PDB entry 7TMR | electron microscopy, 3.50 A resolution | chains c and o of the 31 polymer chains in the assembly

Chain c:
Name: V-type proton ATPase subunit c''
From: Saccharomyces cerevisiae
UniProtKB: P23968 (VATO_YEAST); residues 1-213 here = UniProt positions 1-213
Chain sequence (213 residues; each row starts with the number of its first residue):
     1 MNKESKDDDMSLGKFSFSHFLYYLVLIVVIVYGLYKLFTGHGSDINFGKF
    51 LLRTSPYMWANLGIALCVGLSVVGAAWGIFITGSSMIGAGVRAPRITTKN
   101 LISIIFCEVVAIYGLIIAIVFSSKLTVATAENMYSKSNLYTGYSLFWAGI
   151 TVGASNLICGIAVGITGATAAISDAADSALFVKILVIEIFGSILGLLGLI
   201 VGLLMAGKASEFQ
Not modelled in the structure: 1-15
Curated features (UniProtKB/Swiss-Prot):
  - site: E108 (Essential for proton translocation)
  - mutagenesis: E108 (E108D: Partial inactivation; E108L/Q/V: Inactivation)

Chain o:
Name: V-type proton ATPase subunit c'
From: Saccharomyces cerevisiae
UniProtKB: P32842 (VATL2_YEAST); numbering as in UniProt (aligned over 1-164)
Chain sequence (164 residues; each row starts with the number of its first residue):
     1 MSTQLASNIYAPLYAPFFGFAGCAAAMVLSCLGAAIGTAKSGIGIAGIGT
    51 FKPELIMKSLIPVVMSGILAIYGLVVAVLIAGNLSPTEDYTLFNGFMHLS
   101 CGLCVGFACLSSGYAIGMVGDVGVRKYMHQPRLFVGIVLILIFSEVLGLY
   151 GMIVALILNTRGSE
Not modelled in the structure: 1-6
Curated features (UniProtKB/Swiss-Prot):
  - site: E145 (Essential for proton translocation)
  - mutagenesis: E145 (E145D: Partial inactivation; E145L/Q: Inactivation)

Interface between chain c and chain o:
Pairs across the interface (60):
  G48(c) with Y14(o)
  L51(c) with Y14(o), hydrophobic; F17(o), hydrophobic
  L52(c) with L13(o), hydrophobic; Y14(o), hydrophobic
  K136(c) with L13(o); P86(o); E88(o)
  L139(c) with L13(o), hydrophobic
  Y140(c) with F20(o); L84(o), hydrogen bond (side chain-backbone); S85(o); P86(o), hydrophobic
  Y143(c) with F17(o), hydrophobic
  S144(c) with F20(o)
  W147(c) with F17(o), hydrogen bond (side chain-backbone); F20(o); A21(o); A24(o), hydrophobic
  T151(c) with A24(o); M27(o); V28(o)
  A154(c) with V28(o), hydrophobic
  S155(c) with C31(o)
  I158(c) with L32(o), hydrophobic; A35(o), hydrophobic
  A162(c) with A35(o), hydrophobic
  I165(c) with I43(o), hydrophobic
  T169(c) with I43(o); A46(o)
  S173(c) with A46(o)
  L180(c) with G49(o); T50(o)
  K183(c) with P53(o), hydrogen bond (side chain-backbone); I56(o); M57(o)
  I184(c) with A46(o), hydrophobic
  V186(c) with L60(o), hydrophobic
  I187(c) with T38(o); G42(o); I45(o), hydrophobic; L60(o), hydrophobic; V63(o), hydrophobic
  F190(c) with V63(o), hydrophobic; V64(o), hydrophobic
  L194(c) with C31(o), hydrophobic; A34(o), hydrophobic; A35(o), hydrophobic; A70(o), hydrophobic
  L197(c) with A70(o), hydrophobic; L74(o), hydrophobic
  V201(c) with M27(o), hydrophobic; L74(o), hydrophobic; A77(o), hydrophobic
  L204(c) with V78(o), hydrophobic
  M205(c) with F20(o); C23(o), hydrophobic
  K208(c) with L84(o); S85(o); P86(o)
Also at the interface, not in a pair above, chain c (34 interface residues in all): F47, W59, S137, I150, A176
Also at the interface, not in a pair above, chain o (41 interface residues in all): P16, F18, A39, E54, I71, A81, Y90

Overview:
34 residues of chain c and 41 residues of chain o are in contact; the contacts include 3 hydrogen bonds. Polar
pairs include Y140(c)-L84(o), W147(c)-F17(o) and K183(c)-P53(o). Curated annotation (UniProt) lists one
mutagenesis site on chain c; one mutagenesis site on chain o.
Here chain c is V-type proton ATPase subunit c'' and chain o is V-type proton ATPase subunit c', both from
Saccharomyces cerevisiae. Entry 7TMR (V-ATPase from Saccharomyces cerevisiae, State 1) was determined by
electron microscopy together with 7TMM, 7TMO, 7TMP, 7TMQ, 7TMS and 7TMT from the same study.
